Entry 1DBV (X-ray diffraction, 2.50 A resolution); this record covers chains P and Q of the 4 polymer chains in the assembly.

== Chain P (and Q) ==
Name: Glyceraldehyde-3-phosphate dehydrogenase
Source organism: Geobacillus stearothermophilus
Notes: EC 1.2.1.12; chain Q of this document is another copy of the same molecule, construct and numbering; everything in this record applies to it too
UniProtKB: P00362 (G3P_BACST); the construct lacks a stretch of the UniProt sequence and is renumbered around it, so the offset changes along the chain: 0-34 = UniProt 1-35; 36-122 = UniProt 36-122; 123-138 = UniProt 124-139; 139-188 = UniProt 141-190; 1 more segments
Sequence (334 residues; numbered 0 to 333 plus 2 insertion-coded residues; 2 numbers in that range are skipped by the numbering (no residue carries them; nothing is unmodelled there); the number before each row is that of its first residue; numbering starts at 0):
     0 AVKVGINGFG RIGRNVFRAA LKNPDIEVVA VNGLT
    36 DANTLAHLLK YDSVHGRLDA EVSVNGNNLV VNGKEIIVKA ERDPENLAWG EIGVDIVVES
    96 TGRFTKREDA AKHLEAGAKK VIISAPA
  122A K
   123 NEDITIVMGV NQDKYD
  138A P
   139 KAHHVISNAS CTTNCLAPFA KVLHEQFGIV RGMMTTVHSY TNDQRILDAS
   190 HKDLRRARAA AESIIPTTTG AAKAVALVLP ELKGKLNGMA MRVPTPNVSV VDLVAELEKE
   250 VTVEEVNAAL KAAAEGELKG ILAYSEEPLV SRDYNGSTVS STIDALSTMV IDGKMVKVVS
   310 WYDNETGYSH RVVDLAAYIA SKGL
Differences from the reference sequence: engineered mutation Gly-32 (Asp33 in P00362), Ala-187 (Leu189 in P00362), Ser-188 (Pro190 in P00362)
Residues lining bound ligands: NAD (nicotinamide-adenine-dinucleotide): Asn-6, Gly-7, Phe-8, Gly-9, Arg-10, Ile-11, Asn-31, Gly-32, Leu-33, Glu-76, Arg-77, Ser-95, Thr-96, Gly-97, Arg-98, Phe-99, Ser-119, Ala-120, Cys-149, Thr-179, Asn-180, Asn-313, Glu-314, Tyr-317

== Interface between chain P and chain Q ==
Pairs across the interface - 49 pairs, chain P then chain Q:
  Arg-10(P) with Asp-186(Q)
  Arg-13(P) with Asp-186(Q), hydrogen bond (side chain-backbone)
  Thr-34(P) with Ser-188(Q)
  Thr-39(P) with Leu-193(Q)
  Leu-43(P) with Ala-187(Q); Ser-188(Q)
  Tyr-46(P) with Asp-186(Q); Arg-197(Q)
  Asp-47(P) with Asp-186(Q); Arg-197(Q)
  Ser-48(P) with Asp-186(Q), hydrogen bond; Arg-197(Q), hydrogen bond; Ala-198(Q)
  Tyr-178(P) with Ile-184(Q); Leu-185(Q); Ala-200(Q)
  Thr-179(P) with Ile-184(Q); Leu-185(Q)
  Asn-180(P) with Ile-184(Q); Leu-185(Q), hydrogen bond (side chain-backbone); Asp-186(Q)
  Ile-184(P) with Tyr-178(Q); Thr-179(Q); Asn-180(Q); Gln-182(Q); Ile-184(Q), hydrophobic
  Leu-185(P) with Tyr-178(Q); Asn-180(Q), hydrogen bond (backbone-side chain)
  Asp-186(P) with Arg-10(Q), salt bridge; Arg-13(Q), hydrogen bond (backbone-side chain); Tyr-46(Q); Asp-47(Q); Ser-48(Q), hydrogen bond; Asn-180(Q)
  Ala-187(P) with Leu-43(Q)
  Ser-188(P) with Thr-34(Q); Leu-43(Q)
  Arg-197(P) with Tyr-46(Q); Asp-47(Q); Ser-48(Q), hydrogen bond
  Ala-198(P) with Ser-48(Q)
  Ala-199(P) with Ile-184(Q), hydrophobic
  Ala-200(P) with Tyr-178(Q); Ala-200(Q), hydrophobic
  Glu-201(P) with Pro-235(Q); Arg-281(Q), salt bridge
  Pro-235(P) with Leu-185(Q); Glu-201(Q)
  Arg-281(P) with Glu-201(Q), salt bridge
Also at the interface, not in a pair above, chain P (28 interface residues in all): His-42, Gln-182, Leu-193, Ala-196, Glu-314
Also at the interface, not in a pair above, chain Q (29 interface residues in all): Thr-39, His-42, Arg-183, Ala-196, Ala-199, Glu-314

== Summary ==
28 residues of chain P face 29 of chain Q across their interface, with 8 hydrogen bonds and 3 salt bridges.
Polar pairs include Asp-186(P)/Arg-10(Q), Glu-201(P)/Arg-281(Q) and Arg-13(P)/Asp-186(Q). Bound to chain P:
NAD.
Chain P and chain Q are both Glyceraldehyde-3-phosphate dehydrogenase (Geobacillus stearothermophilus); the
structure, Glyceraldehyde-3-phosphate dehydrogenase mutant with asp 32 replaced by gly, leu 187 replaced by
ala, and pro ..., was determined by X-ray diffraction together with 2DBV, 3DBV and 4DBV from the same study.
